8K9H - chains B and H of the 4 polymer chains in the assembly; structure by X-ray diffraction, 2.73 A resolution.

== Chain B (and H) ==
Protein: Acetoacetate:butyrate/acetate coenzyme A transferase
Source organism: Fusobacterium nucleatum
Notes: EC 2.8.3.9; chain H of this document is another copy of the same molecule, construct and numbering; everything in this record applies to it too
UniProtKB: Q8RHY3 (Q8RHY3_FUSNN); residues 218-434 here correspond to UniProt positions 1-217 (UniProt number = residue number - 217)
Chain sequence (225 residues; numbered 210 to 434; the number before each row is that of its first residue):
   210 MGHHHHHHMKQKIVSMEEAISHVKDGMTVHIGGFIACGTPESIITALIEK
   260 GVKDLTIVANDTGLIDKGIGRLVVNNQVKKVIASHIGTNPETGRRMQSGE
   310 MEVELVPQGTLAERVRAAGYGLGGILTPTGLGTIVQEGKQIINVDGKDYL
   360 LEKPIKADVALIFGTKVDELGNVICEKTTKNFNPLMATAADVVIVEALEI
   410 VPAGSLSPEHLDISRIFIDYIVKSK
Not modelled in the structure: 210-219, 434 (chain H: 210-218)
Construct notes: initiating methionine (210); expression tag (211-217)

== Chain B / chain H interface ==
Pairs across the interface (40):
  Glu322(B) with Arg325(H), salt bridge; Leu331(H)
  Arg325(B) with Glu322(H), salt bridge; Arg325(H)
  Gly330(B) with Pro337(H)
  Leu331(B) with Glu322(H); Leu335(H)
  Gly332(B) with Leu335(H), hydrogen bond (backbone-backbone); Val353(H); Tyr358(H)
  Gly333(B) with Ile334(H); Leu335(H), hydrogen bond (backbone-backbone)
  Ile334(B) with Gly333(H); Ile334(H), hydrophobic
  Leu335(B) with Leu331(H); Gly332(H), hydrogen bond (backbone-backbone); Gly333(H), hydrogen bond (backbone-backbone); Leu360(H), hydrophobic
  Pro337(B) with Gly330(H)
  Ile351(B) with Gln349(H); Ile351(H), hydrophobic; Leu360(H), hydrophobic
  Asn352(B) with Gln349(H), hydrogen bond (backbone-side chain)
  Val353(B) with Gly332(H); Leu360(H), hydrophobic; Lys362(H)
  Asp354(B) with Lys362(H), salt bridge
  Tyr358(B) with Gly332(H)
  Leu360(B) with Leu335(H), hydrophobic; Ile351(H), hydrophobic; Val353(H), hydrophobic
  Cys384(B) with Glu418(H)
  Glu385(B) with Glu418(H)
  Lys386(B) with Glu418(H), hydrogen bond (backbone-side chain)
  Lys389(B) with Glu418(H), salt bridge
  Glu418(B) with Cys384(H); Glu385(H); Lys386(H), hydrogen bond (side chain-backbone); Lys389(H), salt bridge
  His419(B) with His419(H)
Other interface residues (no listed pair), chain B (25 interface residues in all): Tyr329, Thr336, Gln349, Lys362
Other interface residues (no listed pair), chain H (23 interface residues in all): Tyr329, Asn352

== Overview ==
25 residues of chain B face 23 of chain H across their interface; the contacts include 7 hydrogen bonds and 5
salt bridges. Polar pairs include Glu322(B)-Arg325(H), Asp354(B)-Lys362(H) and Lys389(B)-Glu418(H).
Chain B and chain H are both Acetoacetate:butyrate/acetate coenzyme A transferase (Fusobacterium nucleatum);
the structure, Complex structure of Acetoacetate:butyrate/acetate coenzyme A transferase and
Butyrate-acetoacetate CoA-transferase subunit B from Fusobacterium nucleatum ATCC ..., was determined by X-ray
diffraction.
